7BOI - chains A and D of the 14 polymer chains in the assembly; structure by electron microscopy, 2.98 A resolution.

# Chain A
Molecule: 16S rRNA
Organism: Escherichia coli K-12
Sequence (1542 nucleotides; numbered 1 to 1542; the number before each row is that of its first residue):
     1 AAAUUGAAGA GUUUGAUCAU GGCUCAGAUU GAACGCUGGC GGCAGGCCUA ACACAUGCAA
    61 GUCGAACGGU AACAGGAAGA AGCUUGCUUC UUUGCUGACG AGUGGCGGAC GGGUGAGUAA
   121 UGUCUGGGAA ACUGCCUGAU GGAGGGGGAU AACUACUGGA AACGGUAGCU AAUACCGCAU
   181 AACGUCGCAA GACCAAAGAG GGGGACCUUC GGGCCUCUUG CCAUCGGAUG UGCCCAGAUG
   241 GGAUUAGCUA GUAGGUGGGG UAACGGCUCA CCUAGGCGAC GAUCCCUAGC UGGUCUGAGA
   301 GGAUGACCAG CCACACUGGA ACUGAGACAC GGUCCAGACU CCUACGGGAG GCAGCAGUGG
   361 GGAAUAUUGC ACAAUGGGCG CAAGCCUGAU GCAGCCAUGC CGCGUGUAUG AAGAAGGCCU
   421 UCGGGUUGUA AAGUACUUUC AGCGGGGAGG AAGGGAGUAA AGUUAAUACC UUUGCUCAUU
   481 GACGUUACCC GCAGAAGAAG CACCGGCUAA CUCCGUGCCA GCAGCCXCGG UAAUACGGAG
   541 GGUGCAAGCG UUAAUCGGAA UUACUGGGCG UAAAGCGCAC GCAGGCGGUU UGUUAAGUCA
   601 GAUGUGAAAU CCCCGGGCUC AACCUGGGAA CUGCAUCUGA UACUGGCAAG CUUGAGUCUC
   661 GUAGAGGGGG GUAGAAUUCC AGGUGUAGCG GUGAAAUGCG UAGAGAUCUG GAGGAAUACC
   721 GGUGGCGAAG GCGGCCCCCU GGACGAAGAC UGACGCUCAG GUGCGAAAGC GUGGGGAGCA
   781 AACAGGAUUA GAUACCCUGG UAGUCCACGC CGUAAACGAU GUCGACUUGG AGGUUGUGCC
   841 CUUGAGGCGU GGCUUCCGGA GCUAACGCGU UAAGUCGACC GCCUGGGGAG UACGGCCGCA
   901 AGGUUAAAAC UCAAAUGAAU UGACGGGGGC CCGCACAAGC GGUGGAGCAU GUGGUUUAAU
   961 UCGAUGXAAC GCGAAGAACC UUACCUGGUC UUGACAUCCA CGGAAGUUUU CAGAGAUGAG
  1021 AAUGUGCCUU CGGGAACCGU GAGACAGGUG CUGCAUGGCU GUCGUCAGCU CGUGUUGUGA
  1081 AAUGUUGGGU UAAGUCCCGC AACGAGCGCA ACCCUUAUCC UUUGUUGCCA GCGGUCCGGC
  1141 CGGGAACUCA AAGGAGACUG CCAGUGAUAA ACUGGAGGAA GGUGGGGAUG ACGUCAAGUC
  1201 AUCAUGGCCC UUACGACCAG GGCUACACAC GUGCUACAAU GGCGCAUACA AAGAGAAGCG
  1261 ACCUCGCGAG AGCAAGCGGA CCUCAUAAAG UGCGUCGUAG UCCGGAUUGG AGUCUGCAAC
  1321 UCGACUCCAU GAAGUCGGAA UCGCUAGUAA UCGUGGAUCA GAAUGCCACG GUGAAUACGU
  1381 UCCCGGGCCU UGUACACACC GCCCGUXACA CCAUGGGAGU GGGUUGCAAA AGAAGUAGGU
  1441 AGCUUAACCU UCGGGAGGGC GCUUACCACU UUGUGAUUCA UGACUGGGGU GAAGUCGUAA
  1501 CAAGGUAACC GUAGGGGAAC CUGCGGUUGG AUCACCUCCU UA
Disordered / not traced: 931-1386, 1535-1542
Modified / non-standard residues: PSU (pseudouridine-5'-monophosphate) at position 516, G7M (N7-methyl-guanosine-5'-monophosphate) at position 527, 2MG (2N-methylguanosine-5'-monophosphate) at position 966, 5MC (5-methylcytidine-5'-monophosphate) at position 967, 2MG (2N-methylguanosine-5'-monophosphate) at position 1207, 4OC (4n,o2'-methylcytidine-5'-monophosphate) at position 1402, 5MC (5-methylcytidine-5'-monophosphate) at position 1407, UR3 (3-methyluridine-5'-monophoshate) at position 1498, 2MG (2N-methylguanosine-5'-monophosphate) at position 1516, MA6 (6N-dimethyladenosine-5'-monophoshate) at position 1518, MA6 (6N-dimethyladenosine-5'-monophoshate) at position 1519
Bound ions: Mg2+ site 1 near G21 (its only coordinating residue here); Mg2+ site 2: C48, U49, G115; Mg2+ site 3 near A53 (its only coordinating residue here); Mg2+ site 4: A59, C386, U387; Mg2+ site 5 near G100 (its only coordinating residue here); Mg2+ site 6: A109, G331; Mg2+ site 7 near G111 (its only coordinating residue here); Mg2+ site 8: A116, G117, G289; Mg2+ site 9: G145, A197; Mg2+ site 10: A174, C175; Mg2+ site 11: G299, G558; Mg2+ site 12 near C328 (its only coordinating residue here); 27 more Mg2+ sites not listed
What the authors report for this chain:
  - contacts within the chain: A923/U1393, U1393/A1502

# Chain D
Molecule: 30S ribosomal protein S4
Organism: Escherichia coli (strain K12)
UniProt: P0A7V8 (RS4_ECOLI); residue numbers follow UniProt; this construct covers 1-206
Chain sequence (206 residues; numbered 1 to 206; the number before each row is that of its first residue):
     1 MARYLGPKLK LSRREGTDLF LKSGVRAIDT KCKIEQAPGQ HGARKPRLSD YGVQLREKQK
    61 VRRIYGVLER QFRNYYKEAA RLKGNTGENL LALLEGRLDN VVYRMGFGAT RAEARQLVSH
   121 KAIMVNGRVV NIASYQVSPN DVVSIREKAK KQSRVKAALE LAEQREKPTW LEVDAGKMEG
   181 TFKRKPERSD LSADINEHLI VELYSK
Disordered / not traced: 1

# Interface between chain A and chain D
Pairs across the interface - 117 pairs, chain A then chain D:
  U4(A) / Lys-83(D)  hydrogen bond to the sugar
  U5(A) / Lys-83(D)  base contact
  U5(A) / Gly-84(D)  hydrogen bond to the base
  A8(A) / Glu-202(D)  hydrogen bond to the base
  A8(A) / Ser-205(D)  base contact
  A8(A) / Lys-206(D)  base contact
  A26(A) / Lys-206(D)  sugar contact
  C400(A) / Arg-70(D)  salt bridge to the phosphate
  C401(A) / Arg-70(D)  salt bridge to the phosphate
  C401(A) / Arg-73(D)  salt bridge to the phosphate
  C401(A) / Asn-74(D)  hydrogen bond to the phosphate
  G402(A) / Gln-71(D)  hydrogen bond to the phosphate
  G402(A) / Ile-132(D)  phosphate contact
  G402(A) / Ser-134(D)  hydrogen bond to the phosphate
  C403(A) / Gln-71(D)  phosphate contact
  C403(A) / Ile-132(D)  sugar contact
  C403(A) / Ser-134(D)  hydrogen bond to the phosphate
  G404(A) / Ala-2(D)  hydrogen bond to the base
  G404(A) / Arg-115(D)  salt bridge to the phosphate
  G404(A) / Ser-119(D)  phosphate contact
  U405(A) / Ala-2(D)  hydrogen bond to the base
  U405(A) / Arg-3(D)  salt bridge to the phosphate
  U405(A) / Leu-5(D)  base contact
  G406(A) / Arg-3(D)  hydrogen bond to the phosphate
  G406(A) / Leu-5(D)  phosphate contact
  G406(A) / Gln-116(D)  hydrogen bond to the sugar
  G406(A) / Arg-154(D)  base contact
  U407(A) / Arg-3(D)  salt bridge to the phosphate
  U407(A) / Lys-8(D)  salt bridge to the phosphate
  U407(A) / Thr-110(D)  phosphate contact
  U407(A) / Ala-112(D)  phosphate contact
  U407(A) / Glu-113(D)  sugar contact
  U407(A) / Gln-116(D)  hydrogen bond to the sugar
  A408(A) / Lys-8(D)  salt bridge to the phosphate
  A408(A) / Leu-21(D)  phosphate contact
  A408(A) / Ser-23(D)  hydrogen bond to the phosphate
  A408(A) / Thr-110(D)  hydrogen bond to the phosphate
  U409(A) / Lys-22(D)  phosphate contact
  U409(A) / Ser-23(D)  hydrogen bond to the phosphate
  G410(A) / Lys-22(D)  base contact
  G410(A) / Arg-26(D)  salt bridge to the phosphate
  G410(A) / Lys-31(D)  salt bridge to the phosphate
  A411(A) / Arg-26(D)  salt bridge to the phosphate
  G413(A) / Lys-31(D)  hydrogen bond to the base
  G413(A) / Cys-32(D)  hydrogen bond to the base
  U426(A) / Lys-33(D)  salt bridge to the phosphate
  U426(A) / Gln-36(D)  hydrogen bond to the phosphate
  U426(A) / Gly-39(D)  sugar contact
  U426(A) / Gln-40(D)  sugar contact
  U427(A) / Arg-13(D)  salt bridge to the phosphate
  U427(A) / Pro-38(D)  phosphate contact
  U427(A) / Gly-39(D)  hydrogen bond to the phosphate
  G428(A) / Pro-7(D)  phosphate contact
  G428(A) / Lys-10(D)  salt bridge to the phosphate
  U429(A) / Leu-9(D)  phosphate contact
  U429(A) / Lys-22(D)  hydrogen bond to the phosphate
  U429(A) / Lys-31(D)  hydrogen bond to the sugar
  U429(A) / Cys-32(D)  phosphate contact
  A430(A) / Pro-7(D)  phosphate contact
  A430(A) / Lys-8(D)  hydrogen bond to the phosphate
  A430(A) / Leu-9(D)  hydrogen bond to the phosphate
  A430(A) / Lys-22(D)  salt bridge to the phosphate
  C436(A) / Arg-154(D)  sugar contact
  U437(A) / Gln-116(D)  base contact
  U437(A) / His-120(D)  hydrogen bond to the sugar
  U437(A) / Gln-152(D)  hydrogen bond to the phosphate
  U437(A) / Arg-154(D)  hydrogen bond to the sugar
  U438(A) / His-120(D)  hydrogen bond to the sugar
  U439(A) / Ser-119(D)  hydrogen bond to the sugar
  U439(A) / His-120(D)  sugar contact
  U439(A) / Lys-121(D)  hydrogen bond to the phosphate
  U439(A) / Asn-131(D)  hydrogen bond to the sugar
  C440(A) / Lys-121(D)  salt bridge to the phosphate
  C490(A) / Arg-146(D)  salt bridge to the phosphate
  G491(A) / Lys-148(D)  phosphate contact
  A495(A) / His-120(D)  base contact
  A499(A) / Ala-2(D)  base contact
  U508(A) / Tyr-51(D)  sugar contact
  A509(A) / Ser-49(D)  phosphate contact
  A509(A) / Tyr-51(D)  phosphate contact
  A509(A) / Gly-52(D)  sugar contact
  A509(A) / Leu-55(D)  sugar contact
  C511(A) / His-41(D)  hydrogen bond to the sugar
  C511(A) / Arg-44(D)  hydrogen bond to the phosphate
  U512(A) / Gln-40(D)  sugar contact
  U512(A) / His-41(D)  hydrogen bond to the sugar
  U512(A) / Arg-44(D)  salt bridge to the phosphate
  G540(A) / Gln-40(D)  base contact
  G541(A) / Gly-39(D)  sugar contact
  G541(A) / Gln-40(D)  hydrogen bond to the sugar
  G542(A) / Lys-10(D)  salt bridge to the phosphate
  G542(A) / Arg-14(D)  hydrogen bond to the phosphate
  G542(A) / Pro-38(D)  sugar contact
  G542(A) / Gly-39(D)  sugar contact
  U543(A) / Arg-14(D)  salt bridge to the phosphate
  U543(A) / Arg-56(D)  phosphate contact
  G544(A) / Arg-56(D)  salt bridge to the phosphate
  G544(A) / Gln-59(D)  hydrogen bond to the phosphate
  G544(A) / Arg-63(D)  salt bridge to the phosphate
  C545(A) / Lys-58(D)  salt bridge to the phosphate
  C545(A) / Gln-59(D)  hydrogen bond to the phosphate
  C545(A) / Arg-62(D)  salt bridge to the phosphate
  C545(A) / Glu-69(D)  phosphate contact
  A546(A) / Tyr-4(D)  base contact
  A546(A) / Arg-62(D)  salt bridge to the phosphate
  A546(A) / Leu-68(D)  phosphate contact
  A546(A) / Glu-69(D)  hydrogen bond to the phosphate
  A546(A) / Arg-70(D)  hydrogen bond to the phosphate
  A547(A) / Ala-2(D)  phosphate contact
  C613(A) / Arg-81(D)  salt bridge to the phosphate
  C614(A) / Arg-81(D)  salt bridge to the phosphate
  U619(A) / Val-129(D)  base contact
  U619(A) / Val-130(D)  base contact
  U619(A) / Asn-131(D)  hydrogen bond to the base
  U619(A) / Ile-132(D)  base contact
  C620(A) / Ile-132(D)  base contact
  C620(A) / Tyr-135(D)  sugar contact
Other interface residues (no listed pair), chain A (53 interface residues in all): A3, U29, C418, C419, G425, C489
Other interface residues (no listed pair), chain D (67 interface residues in all): Val-25, Thr-30, Pro-46, Ala-133, Ser-153

# Summary
Chain A and chain D form an interface of 53 and 67 residues respectively, with 40 hydrogen bonds and 27 salt
bridges. Polar contacts include U5(A)/Gly-84(D), A8(A)/Glu-202(D) and G404(A)/Ala-2(D). C48(A), U49(A) and
G115(A) form the Mg2+ site 2. From the paper: contacts within the chain involving A923(A), U1393(A) and
A1502(A).
Chain A is 16S rRNA (Escherichia coli K-12) and chain D is 30S ribosomal protein S4 (Escherichia coli (strain
K12)); the structure, Bacterial 30S ribosomal subunit assembly complex state F (multibody refinement for body
domain of 30S ribosome), was determined by electron microscopy, deposited together with 7AF3, 7AF5, 7AF8,
7AFA, 7AFD, 7AFH and 17 further entries.
